Entry 8G78 (electron microscopy, 3.40 A resolution); this record covers chains B and D of the 9 polymer chains in the assembly.

Chain B (and D):
Name: Spike glycoprotein
Source organism: Severe acute respiratory syndrome coronavirus 2
Notes: chain D of this document is another copy of the same molecule, construct and numbering; everything in this record applies to it too
Reference sequence: P0DTC2 (SPIKE_SARS2); residues 14-1211 here = UniProt positions 14-1211
Amino-acid sequence (1234 residues; row label = number of the first residue in the row):
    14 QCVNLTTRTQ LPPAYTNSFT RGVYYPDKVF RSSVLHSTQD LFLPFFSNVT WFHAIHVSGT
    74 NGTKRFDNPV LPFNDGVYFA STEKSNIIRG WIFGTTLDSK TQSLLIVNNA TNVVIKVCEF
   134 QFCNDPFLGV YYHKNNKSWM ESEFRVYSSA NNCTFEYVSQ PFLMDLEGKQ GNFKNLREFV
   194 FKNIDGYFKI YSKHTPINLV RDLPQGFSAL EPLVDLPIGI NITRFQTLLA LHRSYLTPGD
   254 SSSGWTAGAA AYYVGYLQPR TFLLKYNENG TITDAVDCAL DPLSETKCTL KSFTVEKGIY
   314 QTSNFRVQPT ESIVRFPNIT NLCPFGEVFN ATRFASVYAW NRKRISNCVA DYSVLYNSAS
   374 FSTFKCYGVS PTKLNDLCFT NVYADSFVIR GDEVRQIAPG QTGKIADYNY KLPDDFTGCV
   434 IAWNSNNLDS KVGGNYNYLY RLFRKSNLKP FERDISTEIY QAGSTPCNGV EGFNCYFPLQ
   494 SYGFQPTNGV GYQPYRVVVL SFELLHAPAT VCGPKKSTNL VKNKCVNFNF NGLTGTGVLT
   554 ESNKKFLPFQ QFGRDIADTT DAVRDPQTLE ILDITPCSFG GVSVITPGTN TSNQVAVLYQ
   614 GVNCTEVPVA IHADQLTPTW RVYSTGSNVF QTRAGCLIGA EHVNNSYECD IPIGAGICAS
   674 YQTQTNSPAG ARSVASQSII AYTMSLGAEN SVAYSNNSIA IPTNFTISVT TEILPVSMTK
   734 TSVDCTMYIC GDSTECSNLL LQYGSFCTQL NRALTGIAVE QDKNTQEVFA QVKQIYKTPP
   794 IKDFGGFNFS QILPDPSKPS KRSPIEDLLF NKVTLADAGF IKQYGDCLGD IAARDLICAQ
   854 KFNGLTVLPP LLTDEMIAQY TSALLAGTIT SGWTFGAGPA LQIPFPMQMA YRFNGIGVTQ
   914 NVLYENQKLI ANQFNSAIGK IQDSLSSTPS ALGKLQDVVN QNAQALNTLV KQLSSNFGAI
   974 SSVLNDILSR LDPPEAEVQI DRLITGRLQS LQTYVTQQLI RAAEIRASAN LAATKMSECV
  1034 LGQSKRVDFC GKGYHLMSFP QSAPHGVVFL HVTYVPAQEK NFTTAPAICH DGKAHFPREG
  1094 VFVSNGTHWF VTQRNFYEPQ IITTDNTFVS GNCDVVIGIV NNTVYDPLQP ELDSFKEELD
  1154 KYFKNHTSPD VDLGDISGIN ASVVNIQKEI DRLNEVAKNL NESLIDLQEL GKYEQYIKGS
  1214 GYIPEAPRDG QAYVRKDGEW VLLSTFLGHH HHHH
Unresolved in the structure: 181-183, 333-522, 626-631, 677-688, 701-1247 (chain D: 179-183, 336-521, 626-629, 677-688, 701-1247)
Construct notes: conflict G614 (Asp in P0DTC2), A682 (Arg in P0DTC2), G683 (Arg in P0DTC2), P817 (Phe in P0DTC2), P892 (Ala in P0DTC2), P899 (Ala in P0DTC2), P942 (Ala in P0DTC2), P986 (Lys in P0DTC2), P987 (Val in P0DTC2); expression tag (1212-1247)
Disulfide bonds: C15-C136, C131-C166, C291-C301, C538-C590, C617-C649, C662-C671
Glycans and other covalent adducts: N-acetylglucosamine (NAG) linked to N17, N61, N74, N122, N149, N165, N234, N282, N603, N616, N657
UniProt features mapped onto this chain:
  - region: N280 to C301 (Putative superantigen), R403 to D405 (Integrin-binding motif), N448 to F456 (Immunodominant HLA epitope recognized by the CD8+), P681, A684 (Putative superantigen), S816 to Y837 (Fusion peptide 1), K835 to F855 (Fusion peptide 2), D1163 to E1202 (Heptad repeat 2)
  - site (Cleavage): R685, S686, R815, S816
  - glycosylation: N17 (N-linked (GlcNAc...) (complex) asparagine), N61 (N-linked (GlcNAc...) (hybrid) asparagine), N74 (N-linked (GlcNAc...) (complex) asparagine), N122 (N-linked (GlcNAc...) (hybrid) asparagine), N149 (N-linked (GlcNAc...) (complex) asparagine), N165 (N-linked (GlcNAc...) (complex) asparagine), N234 (N-linked (GlcNAc...) (high mannose) asparagine), N282 (N-linked (GlcNAc...) (complex) asparagine), T323 (O-linked (GalNAc) threonine), S325 (O-linked (HexNAc...) serine), N331 (N-linked (GlcNAc...) (complex) asparagine), N343 (N-linked (GlcNAc...) (complex) asparagine), N603 (N-linked (GlcNAc...) (hybrid) asparagine), N616 (N-linked (GlcNAc...) (complex) asparagine), N657 (N-linked (GlcNAc...) (complex) asparagine), T676 (O-linked (GlcNAc...) threonine), T678 (O-linked (GlcNAc...) threonine), N709 (N-linked (GlcNAc...) (high mannose) asparagine), N717 (N-linked (GlcNAc...) (hybrid) asparagine), N801 (N-linked (GlcNAc...) (hybrid) asparagine) and 6 more in UniProt
  - natural variant: L18 (L18F: In strain: Beta/B.1.351, Gamma/P.1 and 1 more), T19 (T19I: In strain: Omicron/BQ.1.1, Omicron/XBB.1.5 and 1 more; T19R: In strain: Delta/B.1.617.2, Omicron/BA.2 and 4 more), T20 (T20N: In strain: Gamma/P.1), L24 to A27 (sequence variant, change not given here; In strain: Omicron/BA.2, Omicron/BA.2.12.1 and 6 more), P26 (P26S: In strain: Gamma/P.1), Q52 (Q52H: In strain: Omicron/EG.5.1), A67 (A67V: In strain: Eta/B.1.525, Omicron/BA.1), H69 to V70 (deletion: In strain: Alpha/B.1.1.7, Eta/B.1.525 and 5 more), G75 (G75V: In strain: Lambda/C.37), T76 (T76I: In strain: Lambda/C.37), D80 (D80A: In strain: Beta/B.1.351), V83 (V83A: In strain: Omicron/XBB.1.5, Omicron/EG.5.1), 80 further natural variant entries in UniProt
  - mutagenesis: H69 to V70 (Increased incorporation of cleaved spike into virions), N121 (N121Q: Partial loss of biliverdin affinity), R190 (R190K: Partial loss of biliverdin affinity), N234 (N234Q: Increased resistance to neutralizing antibodies), N331 (N331Q: Reduced viral infectivity), N343 (N343Q: Reduced viral infectivity), L452 (L452R: Increased resistance to neutralizing antibodies. Decreases HLA binding to NF9 epitope. Increased binding affinity to human ACE2), Y453 (Y453F: Decreased HLA binding to NF9 epitope. Increased binding affinity to human ACE2), A475 (A475V: Increased resistance to neutralizing antibodies), V483 (V483A: Increased resistance to neutralizing antibodies), E484 (E484D: Increased replication in human TMEM106B overexpressing cells), F490 (F490L: Increased resistance to neutralizing antibodies and human covalescent sera neutralization), 11 further mutagenesis entries in UniProt

Interface between chain B and chain D:
Contacting residue pairs (21; chain B residue first):
  K557(B) with F43(D)
  K558(B) with F43(D)
  F559(B) with F43(D), hydrophobic
  L560(B) with Y38(D), hydrophobic
  F562(B) with Y38(D), hydrophobic; K41(D), hydrogen bond (backbone-side chain); E224(D); P225(D)
  Q563(B) with K41(D); V42(D), hydrogen bond (side chain-backbone); F43(D)
  Q564(B) with K41(D), hydrogen bond (backbone-backbone)
  F565(B) with K41(D); V42(D); F43(D), hydrogen bond (backbone-backbone)
  G566(B) with F43(D)
  R567(B) with V42(D); F43(D), hydrogen bond (backbone-backbone); R44(D)
  D568(B) with S45(D); V47(D)
Other interface residues (no listed pair), chain B (12 interface residues in all): P561
Other interface residues (no listed pair), chain D (12 interface residues in all): D40, N282, G283

Summary:
The chain B/chain D interface involves 12 residues from each chain, with 5 hydrogen bonds. Among the polar
pairs are F562(B)-K41(D), Q563(B)-V42(D) and Q564(B)-K41(D). N-acetylglucosamine is covalently linked to
N17(B), N61(B), N74(B), N122(B), N149(B) and N165(B) and 5 more.
Chain B and chain D are both Spike glycoprotein (Severe acute respiratory syndrome coronavirus 2); the
structure, Local refinement of SARS-CoV-2 spike/nanobody mixture complex around NTD, was determined by
electron microscopy.
